PDB entry 8G9U | electron microscopy, 3.00 A resolution | chains K and N of the 17 polymer chains in the assembly

Chain K:
Molecule: crRNA
Organism: Neisseria lactamica
Sequence (43 nucleotides; numbered 1 to 43; the number before each row is that of its first residue):
     1 GUUGAAACAG GGUCAGCUUG CCGUAGGUGG CAUCGCCCUC GUC

Chain N:
Molecule: pre-crRNA processing endonuclease
Organism: Neisseria lactamica
Notes: EC 3.1.-.-
UniProt: D0W8X4 (D0W8X4_NEILA); residue numbers follow UniProt; this construct covers 2-206
Chain sequence (205 residues; row label = number of the first residue in the row):
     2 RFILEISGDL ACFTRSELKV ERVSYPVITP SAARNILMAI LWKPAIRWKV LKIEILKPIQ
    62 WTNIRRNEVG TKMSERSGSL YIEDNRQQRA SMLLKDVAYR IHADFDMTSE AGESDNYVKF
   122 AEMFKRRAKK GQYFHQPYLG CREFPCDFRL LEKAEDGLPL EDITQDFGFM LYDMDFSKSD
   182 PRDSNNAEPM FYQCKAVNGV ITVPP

How chain K and chain N interact:
Pairs across the interface (47; chain K residue first):
  G1(K) - Met39(N)  hydrogen bond to the base
  G1(K) - Leu42(N)  base contact
  G1(K) - Trp43(N)  hydrogen bond to the base
  G1(K) - Lys44(N)  phosphate contact
  G1(K) - Pro45(N)  sugar contact
  G1(K) - Arg128(N)  hydrogen bond to the base
  G1(K) - Phe135(N)  stacking on the base
  U2(K) - Trp43(N)  base contact
  U2(K) - Asp181(N)  base contact
  U2(K) - Pro182(N)  base contact
  U2(K) - Arg183(N)  salt bridge to the phosphate
  U2(K) - Asp184(N)  hydrogen bond to the base
  U3(K) - Arg35(N)  hydrogen bond to the base
  U3(K) - Asn36(N)  hydrogen bond to the sugar
  U3(K) - Met39(N)  base contact
  U3(K) - Phe177(N)  stacking on the base
  U3(K) - Asp184(N)  sugar contact
  G4(K) - Asn36(N)  hydrogen bond to the phosphate
  G4(K) - Tyr139(N)  hydrogen bond to the phosphate
  G4(K) - Gly141(N)  phosphate contact
  G4(K) - Cys142(N)  phosphate contact
  A5(K) - Arg23(N)  salt bridge to the phosphate
  A5(K) - Lys73(N)  hydrogen bond to the base
  A5(K) - Gly141(N)  phosphate contact
  A5(K) - Cys142(N)  phosphate contact
  A5(K) - Arg143(N)  hydrogen bond to the phosphate
  A5(K) - Glu144(N)  phosphate contact
  A6(K) - Val70(N)  base contact
  A6(K) - Thr72(N)  base contact
  A6(K) - Met74(N)  sugar contact
  A6(K) - Arg90(N)  base contact
  A6(K) - Arg143(N)  salt bridge to the phosphate
  A6(K) - Glu144(N)  phosphate contact
  A7(K) - Arg23(N)  base contact
  A7(K) - Asn68(N)  hydrogen bond to the sugar
  A7(K) - Glu69(N)  base contact
  A7(K) - Val70(N)  hydrogen bond to the base
  A7(K) - Arg87(N)  phosphate contact
  A7(K) - Arg90(N)  hydrogen bond to the base
  A7(K) - Glu144(N)  base contact
  C8(K) - Asn68(N)  hydrogen bond to the sugar
  C8(K) - Ile83(N)  phosphate contact
  C8(K) - Glu84(N)  base contact
  C8(K) - Arg87(N)  salt bridge to the phosphate
  A9(K) - Arg67(N)  phosphate contact
  A9(K) - Asn68(N)  hydrogen bond to the phosphate
  A9(K) - Gln89(N)  base contact
Interface residues without a listed pair, chain N (36 interface residues in all): Ala40, Ile41, Arg48, Glu111

Summary:
9 residues of chain K and 36 residues of chain N are in contact; the contacts include 15 hydrogen bonds, 4
salt bridges and 2 aromatic stacking contacts. Polar contacts include G1(K)-Met39(N), G1(K)-Trp43(N) and
G1(K)-Arg128(N).
Here chain K is crRNA and chain N is pre-crRNA processing endonuclease, both from Neisseria lactamica. Entry
8G9U (Exploiting Activation and Inactivation Mechanisms in Type I-C CRISPR-Cas3 for Genome Editing
Applications) was determined by electron microscopy, deposited together with 8G9S, 8G9T, 8GAF, 8GAM and 8GAN.
